8UBC - chains D and I of the 8 polymer chains in the assembly; structure by electron microscopy, 3.29 A resolution.

# Chain D
Name: Avd
From: Bordetella phage BPP-1
Notes: EC 4.2.1.147
Reference sequence: chimeric construct of Q775D7, Q9FA38: residues 1-124 from Q775D7 (Q775D7_BPBPP) positions 1-124 (same numbers); residues 125-290 from Q9FA38 positions 5-170 (UniProt number = residue number - 120)
Sequence (290 residues; each row starts with the number of its first residue):
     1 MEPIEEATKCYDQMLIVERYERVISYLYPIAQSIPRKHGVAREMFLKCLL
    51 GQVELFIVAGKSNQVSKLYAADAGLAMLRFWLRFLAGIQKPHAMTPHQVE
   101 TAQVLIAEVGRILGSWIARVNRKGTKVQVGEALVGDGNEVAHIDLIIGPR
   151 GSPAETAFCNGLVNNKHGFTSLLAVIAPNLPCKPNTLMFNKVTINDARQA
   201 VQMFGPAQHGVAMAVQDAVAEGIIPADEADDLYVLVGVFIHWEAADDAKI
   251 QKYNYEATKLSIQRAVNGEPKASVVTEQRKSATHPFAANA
Not modelled in the structure: 1-12, 124-290

# Chain I
Molecule: Diversity-generating retroelement (DGR) RNA Sp
Sequence (140 nucleotides; each row starts with the number of its first residue):
     1 CAUGGCUCUGCCAACGCUACGGCUUGGCGGGCUGGCCUUUCCUCAAUAGG
    51 UGGUCAGCCGGUUCUGUCCUGCUUCGGCGAACACGUUACACGGUUCGGCA
   101 AAACGUCGAUUACUGAAAAUGGAAAGGCGGGGCCGACUUC
Not modelled in the structure: 1-2, 34-46, 54-91, 140

# Chain D / chain I interface
Residue-residue contacts - 8 pairs, chain D then chain I:
  Gln-32(D) / U7(I)  hydrogen bond to the base
  Arg-36(D) / C6(I)  hydrogen bond to the base
  Arg-36(D) / U7(I)  sugar contact
  Arg-36(D) / C8(I)  salt bridge to the phosphate
  Arg-36(D) / G31(I)  base contact
  Arg-36(D) / C32(I)  hydrogen bond to the sugar
  Arg-42(D) / U7(I)  hydrogen bond to the sugar
  Leu-46(D) / U7(I)  base contact
Also at the interface, not in a pair above, chain D (6 interface residues in all): Tyr-28, Ala-31
Also at the interface, not in a pair above, chain I (6 interface residues in all): G5

# Overview
Chain D and chain I each contribute 6 residues to their interface, with 4 hydrogen bonds and 1 salt bridge.
Polar pairs include Gln-32(D)/U7(I), Arg-36(D)/C6(I) and Arg-36(D)/C32(I).
Here chain D is Avd (Bordetella phage BPP-1) and chain I is Diversity-generating retroelement (DGR) RNA Sp.
Entry 8UBC (Diversity-generating retroelement (DGR) ribonucleoprotein reverse transcriptase - Resting State
1b) was determined by electron microscopy together with 8UB7, 8UB8, 8UB9, 8UBA, 8UBB, 8UBD, 8UBE and 8UBF from
the same study.
